Entry 3PZU (X-ray diffraction, 2.10 A resolution); this record covers chain A.

# Chain A
Protein: Endoglucanase
Source organism: Bacillus subtilis subsp. subtilis
Notes: EC 3.2.1.4; fragment: catalytic domain
UniProt: P10475 (GUN2_BACSU); residue numbers follow UniProt; this construct covers 27-332
Amino-acid sequence (327 residues; row label = number of the first residue in the row):
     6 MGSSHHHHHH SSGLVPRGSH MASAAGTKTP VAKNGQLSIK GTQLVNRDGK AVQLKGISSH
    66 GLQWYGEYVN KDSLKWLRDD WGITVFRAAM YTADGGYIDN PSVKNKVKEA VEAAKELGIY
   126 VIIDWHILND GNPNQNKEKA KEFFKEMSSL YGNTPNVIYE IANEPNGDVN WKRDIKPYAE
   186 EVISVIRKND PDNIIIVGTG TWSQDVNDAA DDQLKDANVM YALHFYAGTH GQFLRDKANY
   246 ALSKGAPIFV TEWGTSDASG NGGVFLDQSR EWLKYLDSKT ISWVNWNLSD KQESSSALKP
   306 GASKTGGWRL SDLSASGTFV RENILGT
Unresolved in the structure: 6-34, 332
Differences from the reference sequence: expression tag (6-26)
UniProt features mapped onto this chain:
  - active site: Glu-169 (Proton donor), Glu-257 (Nucleophile)
  - binding site (substrate): His-65, Trp-69, Tyr-70, Tyr-96, His-131, Tyr-231, Ala-263, Ser-264, Trp-291, Lys-296 to Glu-298

# Summary
From UniProt: active-site residues Glu-169 and Glu-257 and 12 substrate-binding residues.
Chain A is Endoglucanase (Bacillus subtilis subsp. subtilis); the structure, P212121 crystal form of the
endo-1,4-beta-glucanase from Bacillus subtilis 168, was determined by X-ray diffraction, deposited together
with 3PZT and 3PZV.
